PDB entry 5L8Q | electron microscopy, 3.50 A resolution | chains A and B of the 3 polymer chains in the assembly

# Chain A
Name: VP1
Organism: Deformed wing virus
UniProt: L0CTV4 (L0CTV4_9VIRU); residues 1-258 here correspond to UniProt positions 902-1159 (UniProt number = residue number + 901)
Chain sequence (258 residues; row label = number of the first residue in the row):
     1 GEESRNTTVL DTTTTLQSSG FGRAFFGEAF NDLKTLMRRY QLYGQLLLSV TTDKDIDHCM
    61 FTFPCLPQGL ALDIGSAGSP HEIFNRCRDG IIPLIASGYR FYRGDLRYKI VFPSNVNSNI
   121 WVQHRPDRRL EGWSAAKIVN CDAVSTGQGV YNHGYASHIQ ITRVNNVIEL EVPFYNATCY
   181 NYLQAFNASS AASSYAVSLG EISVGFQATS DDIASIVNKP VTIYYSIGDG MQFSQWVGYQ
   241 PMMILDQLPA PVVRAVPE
Unresolved in the structure: 1, 254-258

# Chain B
Name: VP2
Organism: Deformed wing virus
UniProt: E0YTW0 (E0YTW0_9VIRU); the author numbering skips numbers that UniProt does not, so the offset changes along the chain: 1-44 = UniProt 116-159; 46-254 = UniProt 160-368
Chain sequence (253 residues; each row starts with the number of its first residue; note: 1 number in that range is skipped by the numbering (no residue carries it; nothing is unmodelled there)):
     1 MDNPNPGPDG EGEVELEKDS NVVLTTQRDP STSIPAPVSV KWSR
    46 WTSNDVVDDY ATITSRWYQI AEFVWSKDDP FDKELARLIL PRALLSSIEA NSDAICDVPN
   106 TIPFKVHAYW RGDMEVRVQI NSNKFQVGQL QATWYYSDHE NLNISSKRSV YGFSQMDHAL
   166 ISASASNEAK LVIPFKHVYP FLPTRIVPDW TTGILDMGAL NIRVIAPLRM SATGPTTCNV
   226 VVFIKLNNSE FTGTSSGKFY ASQIRAKPE
Unresolved in the structure: 252-254

# Chain A / chain B interface
Contacting residue pairs (67):
  Glu2(A) - Thr32(B)
  Glu2(A) - Asp162(B)
  Glu2(A) - His163(B)
  Glu2(A) - Leu165(B)
  Glu3(A) - Ser159(B)
  Glu3(A) - Gln160(B)
  Glu3(A) - Met161(B)
  Glu3(A) - Asp162(B)
  Glu3(A) - His163(B)
  Arg100(A) - Tyr141(B)  hydrogen bond (side chain-backbone)
  Arg100(A) - Ser142(B)  hydrogen bond (side chain-backbone)
  Arg100(A) - Glu145(B)
  Arg100(A) - Asn146(B)
  Phe101(A) - Val183(B)  hydrophobic
  Trp133(A) - Leu147(B)  hydrophobic
  Ala177(A) - Tyr184(B)
  Thr178(A) - Val183(B)
  Thr178(A) - Tyr184(B)
  Cys179(A) - His182(B)
  Cys179(A) - Val183(B)  hydrogen bond (backbone-backbone)
  Cys179(A) - Pro185(B)
  Tyr180(A) - Lys181(B)
  Tyr180(A) - Val183(B)
  Tyr182(A) - Ser142(B)
  Tyr182(A) - Glu145(B)
  Tyr182(A) - His182(B)  hydrogen bond
  Tyr182(A) - Val183(B)  hydrophobic
  Gln184(A) - Asn146(B)
  Ala185(A) - Glu145(B)
  Ala185(A) - Asn146(B)  hydrogen bond (backbone-side chain)
  Ala185(A) - Leu147(B)
  Ala185(A) - Asn148(B)
  Phe186(A) - Glu145(B)
  Phe186(A) - Leu147(B)
  Asn187(A) - His144(B)  hydrogen bond (side chain-backbone)
  Asn187(A) - Glu145(B)  hydrogen bond (backbone-backbone)
  Asn187(A) - Leu147(B)
  Ser189(A) - His144(B)  hydrogen bond
  Ser189(A) - Glu145(B)  hydrogen bond (backbone-side chain)
  Ser189(A) - Thr197(B)
  Ser189(A) - Gly198(B)
  Ser190(A) - Trp195(B)
  Ser190(A) - Thr197(B)  hydrogen bond (side chain-backbone)
  Ala191(A) - Asp194(B)
  Ala191(A) - Trp195(B)
  Ala192(A) - Tyr184(B)  hydrogen bond (backbone-side chain)
  Ala192(A) - Asp194(B)
  Ala192(A) - Trp195(B)  hydrophobic
  Ser193(A) - Glu145(B)  hydrogen bond
  Tyr195(A) - Tyr184(B)
  Ala196(A) - Val183(B)  hydrophobic
  Ser234(A) - Lys181(B)
  Gln235(A) - Pro35(B)  hydrogen bond (side chain-backbone)
  Gln235(A) - Ala36(B)
  Gln235(A) - Tyr141(B)
  Gln235(A) - Lys181(B)  hydrogen bond
  Trp236(A) - Gln160(B)  hydrogen bond (side chain-backbone)
  Trp236(A) - Met161(B)
  Val237(A) - Tyr140(B)  hydrophobic
  Val237(A) - Lys152(B)
  Gly238(A) - Lys152(B)  hydrogen bond (backbone-side chain)
  Gly238(A) - Gln160(B)
  Tyr239(A) - Gln160(B)  hydrogen bond (backbone-side chain)
  Gln240(A) - Asn146(B)
  Gln240(A) - Asn148(B)
  Gln240(A) - Ile149(B)
  Gln240(A) - Lys152(B)
Other interface residues (no listed pair), chain A (33 interface residues in all): Arg5, Arg129, Asn181, Ala188, Pro241
Other interface residues (no listed pair), chain B (32 interface residues in all): Ser33, Trp42, Ser151, Gly157

# In short
33 residues of chain A and 32 residues of chain B are in contact, with 17 hydrogen bonds. Among the polar
pairs are Arg100(A)-Tyr141(B), Arg100(A)-Ser142(B) and Tyr182(A)-His182(B).
Here chain A is VP1 and chain B is VP2, both from Deformed wing virus. Entry 5L8Q (Structure of deformed wing
virus, a honeybee pathogen) was determined by electron microscopy, deposited together with 5G52, 5L7Q, 5MUP,
5MV5 and 5MV6.
